Entry 7DBP (electron microscopy, 4.50 A resolution (low resolution: residue-level contacts below are approximate; hydrogen-bond / salt-bridge calls are withheld)); this record covers chains D and I of the 11 polymer chains in the assembly.

== Chain D ==
Molecule: Histone H2B type 1-K
From: Homo sapiens
UniProtKB: O60814 (H2B1K_HUMAN); residues -3 to 122 here correspond to UniProt positions 1-126 (UniProt number = residue number + 4)
Chain sequence (126 residues; each row starts with the number of its first residue; numbers below 1 keep their minus sign (Met-3 is residue -3)):
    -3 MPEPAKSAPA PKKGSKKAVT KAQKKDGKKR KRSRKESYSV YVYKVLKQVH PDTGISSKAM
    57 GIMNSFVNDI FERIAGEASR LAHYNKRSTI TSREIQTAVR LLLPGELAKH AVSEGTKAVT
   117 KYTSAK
Unresolved in the structure: -3 to 26, 122
Swiss-Prot annotation at these positions:
  - modified residue: Pro-2 (N-acetylproline), Glu-1 (ADP-ribosyl glutamic acid), Lys2 (N6-(2-hydroxyisobutyryl)lysine), Ser3 (ADP-ribosylserine), Lys8 (N6-(beta-hydroxybutyryl)lysine), Lys9 (N6-(2-hydroxyisobutyryl)lysine), Ser11 (Phosphoserine), Lys12 (N6-acetyllysine), Lys13 (N6-(beta-hydroxybutyryl)lysine), Lys17 (N6-(2-hydroxyisobutyryl)lysine), Lys20 (N6-(2-hydroxyisobutyryl)lysine), Lys21 (N6-(2-hydroxyisobutyryl)lysine), Lys31 (N6-(2-hydroxyisobutyryl)lysine), Glu32 (PolyADP-ribosyl glutamic acid), Ser33 (Phosphoserine), Lys40 (N6-(2-hydroxyisobutyryl)lysine), Lys43 (N6-(2-hydroxyisobutyryl)lysine), Lys54 (N6,N6-dimethyllysine), Arg76 (Dimethylated arginine), Lys82 (N6,N6,N6-trimethyllysine) and 6 more in UniProt
  - glycosylation: Ser109 (O-linked (GlcNAc) serine)
  - cross-link (Glycyl lysine isopeptide (Lys-Gly)): Lys2 (interchain with G-Cter in SUMO2), Lys17 (interchain with G-Cter in SUMO2), Lys31 (interchain with G-Cter in ubiquitin), Lys117 (interchain with G-Cter in ubiquitin)

== Chain I ==
Molecule: 177-nt DNA strand
Sequence (177 nucleotides; each row starts with the number of its first residue; numbers below 1 keep their minus sign (DA-87 is residue -87)):
   -87 ACTTACGCGG CCGCCCTGGA GAATCCCGGT GCCGAGGCCG CTCAATTGGT CGTAGACAGC
   -27 TCTAGCACCG CTTAAACGCA CGTACGCGCT GTCCCCCGCG TTTTAACCGC CAAGGGGATT
    33 ACTCCCTAGT CTCCAGGCAC GTGTCAGATA TATACATCCT GTGCATGTAT TGAAAGT
Unresolved in the structure: 88-89

== How chain D and chain I interact ==
Contacting residue pairs - 10 pairs, chain D then chain I:
  Lys27(D) - DC-47(I)
  Ser29(D) - DA30(I)
  Arg30(D) - DC-45(I)
  Tyr39(D) - DA-53(I)
  Gly50(D) - DA-53(I)
  Ile51(D) - DG-54(I)
  Ser52(D) - DG-54(I)
  Ser53(D) - DG-54(I)
  Ser84(D) - DA-34(I)
  Thr85(D) - DA-34(I)
Also at the interface, not in a pair above, chain I (8 interface residues in all): DT-46, DT-35

== Summary ==
The interface between chain D and chain I involves 10 residues on one side and 8 on the other.
Here chain D is Histone H2B type 1-K (Homo sapiens) and chain I is a 177-nt DNA strand. Entry 7DBP (Linker
histone defines structure and self-association behaviour of the 177 bp human chromosome) was determined by
electron microscopy.
